8B9C - chains 4 and Q of the 20 polymer chains in the assembly; structure by electron microscopy, 4.60 A resolution (low resolution: residue-level contacts below are approximate; hydrogen-bond / salt-bridge calls are withheld).

Chain 4:
Protein: DNA replication licensing factor MCM4
From: Saccharomyces cerevisiae
Notes: EC 3.6.4.12
UniProt: P30665 (MCM4_YEAST); residue numbers follow UniProt; this construct covers 1-933
Chain sequence (933 residues; each row starts with the number of its first residue):
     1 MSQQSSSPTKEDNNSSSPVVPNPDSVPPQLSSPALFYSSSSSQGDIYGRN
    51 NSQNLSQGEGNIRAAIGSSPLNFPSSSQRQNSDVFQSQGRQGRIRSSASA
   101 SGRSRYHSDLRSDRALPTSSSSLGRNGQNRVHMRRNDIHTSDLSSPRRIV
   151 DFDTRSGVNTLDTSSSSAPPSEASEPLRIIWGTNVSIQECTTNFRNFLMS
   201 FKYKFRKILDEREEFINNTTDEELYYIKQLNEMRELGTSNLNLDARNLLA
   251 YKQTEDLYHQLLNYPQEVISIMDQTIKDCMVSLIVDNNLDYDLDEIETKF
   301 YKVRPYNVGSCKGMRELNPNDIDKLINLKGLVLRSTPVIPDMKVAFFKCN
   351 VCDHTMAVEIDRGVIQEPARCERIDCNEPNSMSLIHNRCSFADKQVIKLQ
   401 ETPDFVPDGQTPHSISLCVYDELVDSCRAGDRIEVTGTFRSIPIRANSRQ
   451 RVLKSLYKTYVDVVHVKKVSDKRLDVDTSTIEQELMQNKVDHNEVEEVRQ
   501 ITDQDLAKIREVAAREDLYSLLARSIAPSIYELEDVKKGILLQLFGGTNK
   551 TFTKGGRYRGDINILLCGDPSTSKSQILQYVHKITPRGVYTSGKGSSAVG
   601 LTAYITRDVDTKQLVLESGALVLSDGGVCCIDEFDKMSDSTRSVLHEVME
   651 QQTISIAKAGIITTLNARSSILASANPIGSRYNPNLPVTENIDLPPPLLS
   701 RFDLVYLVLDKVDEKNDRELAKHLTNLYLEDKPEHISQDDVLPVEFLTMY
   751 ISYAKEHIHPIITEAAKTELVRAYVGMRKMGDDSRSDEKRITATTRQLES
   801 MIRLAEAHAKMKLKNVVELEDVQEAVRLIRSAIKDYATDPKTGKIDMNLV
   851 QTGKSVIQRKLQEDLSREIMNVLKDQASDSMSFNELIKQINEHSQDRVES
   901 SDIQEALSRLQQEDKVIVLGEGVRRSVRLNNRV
Disordered / not traced: 1-173, 470-500, 607-613, 781-791, 851-933
Metal / ion sites: Zn2+: Cys349, Cys352, Cys371, Cys376
Residues lining bound ligands: AMP-PNP (ANP; phosphoaminophosphonic acid-adenylate ester): Ser529, Ile530, Tyr531, Pro570, Ser571, Thr572, Ser573, Lys574, Ser575, Gln576, Glu633, Asn676, Leu724

Chain Q:
Molecule: Leading strand
Sequence (84 nucleotides; row label = number of the first residue in the row):
     2 TAGAGTAGGAAGTGAGGTAAGTGATTAGAGAATTGGAGAGTGTGTTTTTT
    52 TTTTTTTTTTTTTTTTTTTTTTTTTTTTTTTTTT
Disordered / not traced: 2-25, 49-52, 65-85

Chain 4 / chain Q interface:
Pairs across the interface - 11 pairs, chain 4 then chain Q:
  Arg449(4) - DT46(Q)
  Arg449(4) - DT47(Q)
  Ser597(4) - DT58(Q)
  Val599(4) - DT57(Q)
  Tyr604(4) - DT57(Q)
  Ile605(4) - DT56(Q)
  Ile605(4) - DT57(Q)
  Lys658(4) - DT56(Q)
  Lys658(4) - DT57(Q)
  Ala659(4) - DT55(Q)
  Ala659(4) - DT56(Q)
Also at the interface, not in a pair above, chain 4 (9 interface residues in all): Gly600, Ala603

Summary:
Chain 4 and chain Q form an interface of 9 and 6 residues respectively. Ligands of chain 4: AMP-PNP.
Cys349(4), Cys352(4), Cys371(4) and Cys376(4) coordinate Zn2+.
Chain 4 is DNA replication licensing factor MCM4 (Saccharomyces cerevisiae) and chain Q is Leading strand; the
structure, S. cerevisiae pol alpha - replisome complex, was determined by electron microscopy (same
publication as 8B9A and 8B9B).
